1EAH - chains 2 and 4 of the 4 polymer chains in the assembly; structure by X-ray diffraction, 2.90 A resolution.

[Chain 2]
Protein: Poliovirus type 2 coat proteins VP1 to VP4
Organism: Human poliovirus 2
Reference sequence: P06210 (POLG_POL2L); residues 1-271 here correspond to UniProt positions 69-339 (UniProt number = residue number + 68)
Chain sequence (271 residues; numbered 1 to 271; the number before each row is that of its first residue):
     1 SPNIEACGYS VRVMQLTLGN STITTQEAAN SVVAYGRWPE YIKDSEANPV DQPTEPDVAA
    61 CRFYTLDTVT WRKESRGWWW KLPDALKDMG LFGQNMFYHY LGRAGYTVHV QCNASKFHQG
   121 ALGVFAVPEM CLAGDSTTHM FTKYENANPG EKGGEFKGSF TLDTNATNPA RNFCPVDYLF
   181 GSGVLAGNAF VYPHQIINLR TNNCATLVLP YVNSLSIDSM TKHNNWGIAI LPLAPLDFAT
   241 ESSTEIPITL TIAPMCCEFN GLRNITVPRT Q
Disordered / not traced: 1-9
Sequence notes: conflict Val-11 (Asp80 in P06210)

[Chain 4]
Protein: Poliovirus type 2 coat proteins VP1 to VP4
Organism: Human poliovirus 2
Reference sequence: P06210 (POLG_POL2L); residues 2-69 here correspond to UniProt positions 1-68 (UniProt number = residue number - 1)
Chain sequence (68 residues; row label = number of the first residue in the row):
     2 GAQVSSQKVG AHENSNRAYG GSTINYTTIN YYRDSASNAA SKQDFAQDPS KFTEPIKDVL
    62 IKTAPTLN

[Interface between chain 2 and chain 4]
Contacting residue pairs (17):
  Ser-10(2) / Asn-69(4)  hydrogen bond (side chain-backbone)
  Val-11(2) / Thr-67(4)
  Val-11(2) / Asn-69(4)  hydrogen bond (backbone-backbone)
  Arg-12(2) / Asn-69(4)  hydrogen bond (backbone-backbone)
  Asn-30(2) / Ile-57(4)
  Asn-30(2) / Lys-58(4)
  Asn-30(2) / Asp-59(4)  hydrogen bond (side chain-backbone)
  Asn-30(2) / Leu-61(4)
  Ser-31(2) / Ile-57(4)
  Ser-31(2) / Lys-58(4)  hydrogen bond (backbone-backbone)
  Val-32(2) / Pro-56(4)
  Val-32(2) / Ile-57(4)  hydrophobic
  Val-33(2) / Pro-56(4)  hydrogen bond (backbone-backbone)
  Val-33(2) / Lys-58(4)
  Tyr-35(2) / Lys-52(4)
  Tyr-35(2) / Phe-53(4)  hydrophobic
  Thr-201(2) / Leu-68(4)
Interface residues without a listed pair, chain 2 (14 interface residues in all): Ala-28, Ala-29, Gly-36, Trp-38, Gln-195

[In short]
14 residues of chain 2 and 10 residues of chain 4 are in contact, with 6 hydrogen bonds. Polar pairs include
Ser-10(2)/Asn-69(4), Asn-30(2)/Asp-59(4) and Val-11(2)/Asn-69(4).
Here chain 2 is Poliovirus type 2 coat proteins VP1 to VP4 and chain 4 is Poliovirus type 2 coat proteins VP1
to VP4, both from Human poliovirus 2. Entry 1EAH (PV2L complexed with antiviral agent SCH48973) was determined
by X-ray diffraction.
